Entry 1SVT (X-ray diffraction, 2.81 A resolution); this record covers chains F and T of the 21 polymer chains in the assembly.

== Chain F ==
Name: groEL protein
Organism: Escherichia coli
UniProt: P0A6F5 (CH60_ECOLI); residues 2-525 here correspond to UniProt positions 1-524 (UniProt number = residue number - 1)
Sequence (524 residues; each row starts with the number of its first residue):
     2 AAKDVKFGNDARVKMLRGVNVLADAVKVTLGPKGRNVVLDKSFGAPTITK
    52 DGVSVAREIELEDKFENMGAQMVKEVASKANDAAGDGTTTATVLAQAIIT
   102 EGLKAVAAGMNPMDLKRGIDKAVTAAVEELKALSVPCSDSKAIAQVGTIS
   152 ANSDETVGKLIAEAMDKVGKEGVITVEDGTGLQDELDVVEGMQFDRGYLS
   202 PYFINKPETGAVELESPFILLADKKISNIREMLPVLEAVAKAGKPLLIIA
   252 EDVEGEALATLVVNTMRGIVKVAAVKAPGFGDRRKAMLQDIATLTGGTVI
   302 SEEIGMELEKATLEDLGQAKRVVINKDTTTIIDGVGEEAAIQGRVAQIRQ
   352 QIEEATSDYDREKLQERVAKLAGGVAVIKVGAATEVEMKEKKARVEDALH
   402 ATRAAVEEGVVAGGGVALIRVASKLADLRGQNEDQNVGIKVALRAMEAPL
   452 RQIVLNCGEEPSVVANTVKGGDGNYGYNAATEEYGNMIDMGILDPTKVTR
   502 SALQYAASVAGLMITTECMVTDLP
Metal / ion sites: K+: Thr-30, Lys-51, Thr-90 (together with ADP, aluminium fluoride); Mg2+: Asp-87 (together with ADP, aluminium fluoride); aluminium fluoride Al: Asp-87, Thr-89 (together with ADP, K+)
Small-molecule neighbours: ADP / aluminium fluoride: Thr-30, Leu-31, Gly-32, Pro-33, Lys-51, Asp-52, Gly-53, Asp-87, Gly-88, Thr-89, Thr-90, Thr-91, Ile-150, Ser-151, Asp-398, Gly-414, Gly-415, Gly-416, Ile-454, Tyr-478, Asn-479, Ala-480, Ala-481, Met-488, Ile-493, Asp-495

== Chain T ==
Name: groES protein
Organism: Escherichia coli
UniProt: P0A6F9 (CH10_ECOLI); residue numbers follow UniProt; this construct covers 1-97
Sequence (97 residues; row label = number of the first residue in the row):
     1 MNIRPLHDRVIVKRKEVETKSAGGIVLTGSAAAKSTRGEVLAVGNGRILE
    51 NGEVKPLDVKVGDIVIFNDGYGVKSEKIDNEEVLIMSESDILAIVEA
Swiss-Prot annotation at these positions:
  - modified residue: Lys-34 (N6-succinyllysine)

== How chain F and chain T interact ==
Residue-residue contacts - 16 pairs, chain F then chain T:
  Leu-234(F) / Ala-22(T)
  Leu-234(F) / Val-26(T)  hydrophobic
  Leu-237(F) / Val-26(T)  hydrophobic
  Glu-238(F) / Gly-23(T)
  Glu-238(F) / Gly-24(T)  hydrogen bond (side chain-backbone)
  Glu-238(F) / Ile-25(T)  hydrogen bond (side chain-backbone)
  Glu-238(F) / Val-26(T)
  Ala-241(F) / Ile-25(T)  hydrophobic
  Lys-242(F) / Ile-25(T)
  Glu-257(F) / Ala-31(T)
  Thr-261(F) / Gly-29(T)
  Asn-265(F) / Val-26(T)
  Asn-265(F) / Leu-27(T)  hydrogen bond (side chain-backbone)
  Asn-265(F) / Gly-29(T)
  Arg-268(F) / Leu-27(T)
  Ile-270(F) / Leu-27(T)  hydrophobic
Interface residues without a listed pair, chain F (12 interface residues in all): Ile-230, Val-264
Interface residues without a listed pair, chain T (9 interface residues in all): Thr-28

== Overview ==
The interface between chain F and chain T involves 12 residues on one side and 9 on the other; the contacts
include 3 hydrogen bonds. Polar contacts include Glu-238(F)/Gly-24(T), Glu-238(F)/Ile-25(T) and
Asn-265(F)/Leu-27(T). Chain F binds ADP / aluminium fluoride. Thr-30(F), Lys-51(F) and Thr-90(F) coordinate
K+.
Chain F is groEL protein and chain T is groES protein, both from Escherichia coli; the structure, Crystal
structure of GroEL14-GroES7-(ADP-AlFx)7, was determined by X-ray diffraction (same publication as 1SS8, 1SX3
and 1SX4).
